Entry 9KVE (electron microscopy, 2.98 A resolution); this record covers chains D and F of the 7 polymer chains in the assembly.

Chain D:
Molecule: The heavy chain of 4H1
Organism: Macaca mulatta
Chain sequence (120 residues; each row starts with the number of its first residue):
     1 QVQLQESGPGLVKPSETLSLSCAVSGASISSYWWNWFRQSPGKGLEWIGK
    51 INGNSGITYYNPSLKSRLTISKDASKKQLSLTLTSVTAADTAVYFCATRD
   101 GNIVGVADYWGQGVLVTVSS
Disulfides: Cys22-Cys96

Chain F:
Molecule: The light chain of 4H1
Organism: Macaca mulatta
Chain sequence (113 residues; row label = number of the first residue in the row):
     1 DVVMTQTPLSLPVTPGEPASISCRSSQSLFDGGHPYTSLDWYLQKPGQSP
    51 QLLIYMVSNRASGVPDRFSGSASGTDFTLKISRVEAEDVGVYFCMQSVEY
   101 PYSFGQGTTVDFK
Disulfides: Cys23-Cys94

How chain D and chain F interact:
Pairs across the interface (30; chain D residue first):
  Asn35(D) - Tyr102(F)
  Phe37(D) - Phe104(F)  hydrophobic
  Gln39(D) - Gln44(F)  hydrogen bond
  Leu45(D) - Pro50(F)  hydrophobic
  Leu45(D) - Phe93(F)  hydrophobic
  Leu45(D) - Phe104(F)  hydrophobic
  Trp47(D) - Tyr100(F)
  Trp47(D) - Pro101(F)
  Trp47(D) - Tyr102(F)
  Lys50(D) - Tyr102(F)  hydrogen bond
  Tyr59(D) - Tyr100(F)
  Tyr60(D) - Tyr100(F)
  Asn61(D) - Pro101(F)
  Pro62(D) - Tyr100(F)  hydrophobic
  Phe95(D) - Ser49(F)
  Arg99(D) - Asp40(F)  salt bridge
  Arg99(D) - Tyr42(F)  hydrogen bond
  Arg99(D) - Leu52(F)
  Arg99(D) - Tyr55(F)
  Gly105(D) - Ser62(F)
  Val106(D) - Leu52(F)  hydrophobic
  Val106(D) - Tyr55(F)  hydrophobic
  Val106(D) - Ala61(F)
  Val106(D) - Ser62(F)
  Asp108(D) - Tyr42(F)
  Asp108(D) - Leu52(F)
  Trp110(D) - Tyr42(F)
  Trp110(D) - Ser49(F)
  Trp110(D) - Pro50(F)
  Gly111(D) - Ser49(F)  hydrogen bond (backbone-side chain)
Interface residues without a listed pair, chain D (19 interface residues in all): Glu46, Val104
Interface residues without a listed pair, chain F (15 interface residues in all): Met95

In short:
19 residues of chain D face 15 of chain F across their interface; the contacts include 4 hydrogen bonds and 1
salt bridge. Polar contacts include Arg99(D)-Asp40(F), Gln39(D)-Gln44(F) and Lys50(D)-Tyr102(F).
Chain D is the heavy chain of 4H1 and chain F is the light chain of 4H1, both from Macaca mulatta; the
structure, Cryo-EM structure of SARS-CoV-2 prototype spike protein in complex with triple-nAb 4H1, 4A5 and
4C1, was determined by electron microscopy.
